PDB entry 3H4F | X-ray diffraction, 2.10 A resolution | chains B and C of the 3 polymer chains in the assembly

Chain B (and C):
Molecule: Copper-containing nitrite reductase
Source organism: Alcaligenes faecalis
Notes: EC 1.7.2.1; chain C of this document is another copy of the same molecule, construct and numbering; everything in this record applies to it too
UniProtKB: P38501 (NIR_ALCFA); residues 4-339 here correspond to UniProt positions 40-375 (UniProt number = residue number + 36)
Sequence (336 residues; numbered 4 to 339; the number before each row is that of its first residue):
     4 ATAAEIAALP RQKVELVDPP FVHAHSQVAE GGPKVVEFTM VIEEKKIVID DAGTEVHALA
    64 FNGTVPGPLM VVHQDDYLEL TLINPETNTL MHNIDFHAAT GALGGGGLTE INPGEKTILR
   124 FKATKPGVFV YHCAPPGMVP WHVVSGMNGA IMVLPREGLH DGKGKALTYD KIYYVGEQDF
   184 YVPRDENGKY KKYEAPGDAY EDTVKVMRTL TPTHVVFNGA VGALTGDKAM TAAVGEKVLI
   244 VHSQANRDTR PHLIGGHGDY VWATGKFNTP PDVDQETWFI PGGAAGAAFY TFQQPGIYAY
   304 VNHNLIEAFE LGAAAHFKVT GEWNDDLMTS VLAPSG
Construct notes: engineered mutation L62 (Met98 in P38501)
Bound ions: Cu ion site 1: H95, C136, H145, M150; Cu ion site 2: H100, H135 (shared with H306(C) of chain C); Cu ion site 3: H306 (shared with 2 residues of chain A)
Swiss-Prot annotation at these positions:
  - binding site (Cu cation): H95, H100, H135, C136, H145, M150, H306
Reported in the primary citation:
  - catalytic residues: D98 (citing earlier work)
  - mutagenesis - D98N: unchanged catalytic activity on o-dianisidine
  - mutagenesis - M62L: increased catalytic activity on reduced pseudoazurin
  - mutagenesis - D98N: decreased catalytic activity on pseudoazurin
  - mutagenesis - N96S: increased catalytic activity

How chain B and chain C interact:
Residue-residue contacts - 113 pairs, chain B then chain C:
  A4(B) - D329(C)  hydrogen bond (backbone-side chain)
  I9(B) - D329(C)
  Y80(B) - D329(C)  hydrogen bond
  E82(B) - V334(C)
  D98(B) - I257(C)
  H100(B) - H255(C)
  H100(B) - H260(C)  hydrogen bond (backbone-side chain)
  H100(B) - E279(C)  salt bridge
  H100(B) - H306(C)  hydrogen bond
  A101(B) - H260(C)
  A102(B) - G258(C)
  A102(B) - H260(C)
  A102(B) - M331(C)  hydrophobic
  T103(B) - G258(C)
  T103(B) - H260(C)
  T103(B) - Y293(C)
  T103(B) - Q297(C)  hydrogen bond (backbone-side chain)
  T103(B) - M331(C)
  G104(B) - G258(C)  hydrogen bond (backbone-backbone)
  G104(B) - Q297(C)
  G104(B) - W326(C)
  G104(B) - M331(C)
  A105(B) - W326(C)  hydrophobic
  A105(B) - M331(C)  hydrophobic
  L106(B) - I257(C)
  L106(B) - G258(C)
  L106(B) - I300(C)
  L106(B) - A302(C)
  G107(B) - G258(C)
  G107(B) - M331(C)
  G108(B) - M331(C)
  L111(B) - M331(C)  hydrophobic
  L111(B) - P337(C)
  E113(B) - P337(C)
  I114(B) - P337(C)  hydrophobic
  G117(B) - G339(C)
  E118(B) - P337(C)
  E118(B) - S338(C)
  K119(B) - L335(C)
  K119(B) - A336(C)
  K119(B) - P337(C)
  K119(B) - S338(C)  hydrogen bond (backbone-backbone)
  T120(B) - L335(C)  hydrogen bond (side chain-backbone)
  T120(B) - A336(C)
  T120(B) - P337(C)
  I121(B) - S333(C)
  I121(B) - V334(C)  hydrogen bond (backbone-backbone)
  I121(B) - L335(C)  hydrogen bond (backbone-backbone)
  L122(B) - M331(C)  hydrophobic
  L122(B) - T332(C)
  R123(B) - D328(C)  hydrogen bond (side chain-backbone)
  R123(B) - M331(C)
  R123(B) - T332(C)  hydrogen bond (backbone-backbone)
  R123(B) - V334(C)
  F124(B) - L330(C)
  K125(B) - D329(C)
  K125(B) - L330(C)  hydrogen bond (backbone-backbone)
  T127(B) - L330(C)
  K128(B) - H260(C)
  K128(B) - D262(C)  salt bridge
  K128(B) - D277(C)
  P129(B) - D277(C)
  V131(B) - E279(C)
  F132(B) - E279(C)
  V133(B) - E279(C)  hydrogen bond (backbone-side chain)
  H135(B) - H306(C)  hydrogen bond
  H135(B) - L308(C)
  V142(B) - L308(C)  hydrophobic
  V142(B) - F312(C)  hydrophobic
  P143(B) - L308(C)
  P143(B) - I309(C)
  P143(B) - F312(C)
  V146(B) - L308(C)  hydrophobic
  Y184(B) - I309(C)
  V207(B) - E313(C)
  M210(B) - I309(C)
  R211(B) - T214(C)
  R211(B) - E313(C)  salt bridge
  R211(B) - L314(C)
  T212(B) - T214(C)
  L213(B) - R250(C)
  L213(B) - I309(C)  hydrophobic
  L213(B) - E310(C)
  L213(B) - L314(C)  hydrophobic
  A248(B) - H306(C)  hydrogen bond (backbone-side chain)
  N249(B) - H306(C)
  N249(B) - N307(C)
  N249(B) - L308(C)  hydrogen bond (side chain-backbone)
  N249(B) - I309(C)
  D251(B) - R253(C)  salt bridge
  D251(B) - F282(C)
  T267(B) - D275(C)
  T267(B) - Q278(C)  hydrogen bond
  K269(B) - V276(C)
  K269(B) - D277(C)
  K269(B) - Q278(C)
  K269(B) - E279(C)  salt bridge
  N271(B) - V276(C)
  N271(B) - D277(C)  hydrogen bond
  T272(B) - D275(C)
  T272(B) - V276(C)  hydrogen bond (side chain-backbone)
  T272(B) - Q278(C)  hydrogen bond
  F282(B) - F282(C)  hydrophobic
  P284(B) - R253(C)
  P284(B) - F282(C)  hydrophobic
  G285(B) - R253(C)
  G285(B) - T280(C)
  G285(B) - H306(C)
  G286(B) - E279(C)
  G286(B) - T280(C)  hydrogen bond (backbone-side chain)
  G286(B) - H306(C)
  A287(B) - E279(C)
  A288(B) - E279(C)  hydrogen bond (backbone-side chain)
Interface residues without a listed pair, chain B (57 interface residues in all): T112, Y203
Interface residues without a listed pair, chain C (46 interface residues in all): P215, T216, G259, W281, Q296, Y301

In short:
57 residues of chain B face 46 of chain C across their interface, with 23 hydrogen bonds and 5 salt bridges.
Polar contacts include H100(B)-E279(C), K128(B)-D262(C) and R211(B)-E313(C). The paper reports the catalytic
residue D98(B); M62L of chain B increases catalytic activity on reduced pseudoazurin; 3 substitutions were
tested in all.
Chain B and chain C are both Copper-containing nitrite reductase (Alcaligenes faecalis); the structure,
Met62Leu variant of nitrite reductase from Alcaligenes faeclis, was determined by X-ray diffraction (same
publication as 3H4H and 3H56).
